PDB entry 4PDK | X-ray diffraction, 2.80 A resolution | chains A and B

# Chain A (and B)
Molecule: Fatty acid metabolism regulator protein
Source organism: Vibrio cholerae serotype O1 (ATCC 39315 / El Tor Inaba N16961)
Notes: chain B of this document is another copy of the same molecule, construct and numbering; everything in this record applies to it too
UniProt: Q9KQU8 (FADR_VIBCH); residue numbers follow UniProt; this construct covers 1-279
Sequence (279 residues; numbered 1 to 279; the number before each row is that of its first residue):
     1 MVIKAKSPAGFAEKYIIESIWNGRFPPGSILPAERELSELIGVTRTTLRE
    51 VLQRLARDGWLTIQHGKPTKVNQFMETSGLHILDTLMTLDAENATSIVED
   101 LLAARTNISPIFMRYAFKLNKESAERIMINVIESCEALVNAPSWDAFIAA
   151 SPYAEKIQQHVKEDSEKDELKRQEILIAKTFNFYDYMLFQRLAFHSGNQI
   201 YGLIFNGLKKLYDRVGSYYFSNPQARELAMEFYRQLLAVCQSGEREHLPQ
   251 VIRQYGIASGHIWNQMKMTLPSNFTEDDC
Not modelled in the structure: 1-7, 267-279 (chain B: 1-7, 273-279)
Residues lining bound ligands:
  - oleoyl-CoA (3VV; S-{(3R,5R,9R)-1-[(2R,3S,4R,5R)-5-(6-amino-9H-purin-9-yl)-4-hydroxy-3-(phosphonooxy)tetrahydrofuran-2-yl]-3,5,9-trihydroxy-8,8-dimethyl-3,5-dioxido-10,14-dioxo-2,4,6-trioxa-11,15-diaza-3lambda~5~,5lambda~5~-diphosphaheptadecan-17-yl} (9Z)-octadec-9-enethioate (non-preferred name)), molecule 1: I20, W21, P27, M75, L83
  - oleoyl-CoA (3VV), molecule 2: E99, L101, L102, A103, A104, R105, T106, I108, N182, D185, I204, F205, L208, L211, Y212, V215, G216, Y219, F220, R253, Y255, G256, I257, S259, G260, W263
  - oleoyl-CoA (3VV), molecule 3: I111, R114, Y115, K118, I200, Y201, I204, R245
  - oleoyl-CoA (3VV), molecule 4: N130, S134, Y153, K156, I157, F183, Y184, M187, R191, F194, H195, I200, L203, I204, N206, G207, L208
UniProt features mapped onto this chain:
  - DNA-binding region: E34 to Q53 (H-T-H motif)
Reported in the primary citation:
  - binding site for oleoyl-CoA: L101, T106, I108, N130, S134, Y153, K156, Y184, R191, I200, L203, G207, L208, R253, S259

# Interface between chain A and chain B
Pairs across the interface - 27 pairs, chain A then chain B:
  W21(A) - Q199(B)
  M75(A) - L203(B)  hydrophobic
  T77(A) - N206(B)
  T77(A) - G207(B)
  L80(A) - L80(B)
  D100(A) - N198(B)  hydrogen bond (backbone-side chain)
  D100(A) - I200(B)
  L101(A) - I200(B)  hydrophobic
  A103(A) - N198(B)
  A104(A) - N198(B)
  A104(A) - Y201(B)
  N107(A) - I111(B)
  N107(A) - Y115(B)  hydrogen bond
  N107(A) - Y201(B)  hydrogen bond
  I108(A) - I108(B)  hydrophobic
  I111(A) - N107(B)
  I111(A) - I111(B)  hydrophobic
  Y115(A) - N107(B)
  Y115(A) - R253(B)
  N198(A) - D100(B)  hydrogen bond (side chain-backbone)
  Q199(A) - W21(B)
  Q199(A) - D100(B)
  I200(A) - W21(B)  hydrophobic
  I200(A) - L101(B)  hydrophobic
  Y201(A) - N107(B)  hydrogen bond
  N206(A) - E76(B)
  K210(A) - T77(B)
Other interface residues (no listed pair), chain A (21 interface residues in all): H81, I97, L203
Other interface residues (no listed pair), chain B (23 interface residues in all): M75, G79, A103, A104, G197

# In short
21 residues of chain A face 23 of chain B across their interface; the contacts include 5 hydrogen bonds. Among
the polar pairs are D100(A)-N198(B), N107(A)-Y115(B) and N107(A)-Y201(B). Chain A binds 4 copies of
oleoyl-CoA. From the paper: a binding site for oleoyl-CoA at L101(A), T106(A) and I108(A) among others.
Both chains are Fatty acid metabolism regulator protein (Vibrio cholerae serotype O1 (ATCC 39315 / El Tor
Inaba N16961)). Entry 4PDK (FadR, Fatty Acid Responsive Transcription Factor from Vibrio cholerae, in Complex
with oleoyl-CoA) was determined by X-ray diffraction, deposited together with 4P96 and 4P9U.
